2WSB - chains A and C of the 4 polymer chains in the assembly; structure by X-ray diffraction, 1.25 A resolution.

Chain A (and C):
Molecule: Galactitol dehydrogenase
From: Rhodobacter sphaeroides
Notes: EC 1.1.1.16; chain C of this document is another copy of the same molecule, construct and numbering; everything in this record applies to it too
Reference sequence: C0KTJ6 (C0KTJ6_RHOSH); residue numbers follow UniProt; this construct covers 1-254
Chain sequence (254 residues; each row starts with the number of its first residue):
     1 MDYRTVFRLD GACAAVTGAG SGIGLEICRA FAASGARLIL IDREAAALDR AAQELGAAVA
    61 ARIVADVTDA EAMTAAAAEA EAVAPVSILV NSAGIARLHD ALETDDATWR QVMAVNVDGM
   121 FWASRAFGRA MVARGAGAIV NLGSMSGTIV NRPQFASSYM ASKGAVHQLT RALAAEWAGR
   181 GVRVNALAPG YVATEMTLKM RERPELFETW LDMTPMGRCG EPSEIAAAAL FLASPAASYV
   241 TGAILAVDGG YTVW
Curated features (UniProtKB/Swiss-Prot):
  - active site: Y159 (Proton acceptor)
  - binding site (NAD(+)): S21 to I23, D42, D66, V67, Y159, K163, V192 to T194
  - binding site (Mg(2+)): W254
Bound ions: Mg2+: W254 (shared with 1 residue of chain B)
Residues lining bound ligands:
  - NAD (nicotinamide-adenine-dinucleotide): G18, G20, S21, G22, I23, G24, D42, R43, E44, A65, D66, V67, T68, S92, A93, G94, I95, V115, L142, G143, S144, Y159, K163, P189, G190, Y191, V192, T194, E195, M196, T197
  - N-propanol (POL), molecule 1: A96, L98, N151, Q154, A156, Y159, M160, Y191, M200
  - N-propanol (POL), molecule 2: S144, M145, S146, N151, Y159, P189, G190, Y191
Reported in the primary citation:
  - catalytic residues: N116, S144, Y159, K163
  - binding site for NAD: G18 to G24, R43, S92, K163, P189 to G190
  - specificity-determining residues: D42, S144, S146, N151

How chain A and chain C interact:
Residue-residue contacts (84; chain A residue first):
  T68(A) - R110(C)
  A70(A) - D106(C)
  D100(A) - E176(C)
  A101(A) - F121(C)
  A101(A) - R125(C)
  A101(A) - L173(C)  hydrophobic
  A101(A) - E176(C)  hydrogen bond (backbone-side chain)
  L102(A) - R125(C)
  L102(A) - G128(C)
  L102(A) - R129(C)  hydrogen bond (backbone-side chain)
  L102(A) - V132(C)  hydrophobic
  L102(A) - W177(C)  hydrophobic
  T104(A) - F121(C)
  T104(A) - R125(C)  hydrogen bond (backbone-side chain)
  D106(A) - A70(C)
  D106(A) - W122(C)
  D106(A) - R125(C)  salt bridge
  W109(A) - V117(C)  hydrophobic
  W109(A) - D118(C)  hydrogen bond
  W109(A) - F121(C)  hydrophobic
  W109(A) - W122(C)
  W109(A) - L169(C)  hydrophobic
  R110(A) - R110(C)
  R110(A) - D118(C)  salt bridge
  M113(A) - M113(C)  hydrophobic
  M113(A) - V117(C)  hydrophobic
  V117(A) - W109(C)  hydrophobic
  V117(A) - M113(C)  hydrophobic
  D118(A) - W109(C)  hydrogen bond
  D118(A) - R110(C)  salt bridge
  F121(A) - A101(C)
  F121(A) - T104(C)
  F121(A) - W109(C)  hydrophobic
  F121(A) - S157(C)
  W122(A) - D106(C)
  W122(A) - W109(C)
  W122(A) - R110(C)
  R125(A) - A101(C)
  R125(A) - L102(C)
  R125(A) - T104(C)  hydrogen bond (side chain-backbone)
  R125(A) - D106(C)  salt bridge
  R129(A) - L102(C)  hydrogen bond (side chain-backbone)
  V132(A) - L102(C)  hydrophobic
  S146(A) - Q168(C)
  G147(A) - Q168(C)
  T148(A) - Q168(C)  hydrogen bond (backbone-side chain)
  T148(A) - R171(C)  hydrogen bond (backbone-side chain)
  I149(A) - Q168(C)
  V150(A) - R171(C)
  V150(A) - A172(C)
  V150(A) - A175(C)  hydrophobic
  F155(A) - E176(C)
  S157(A) - F121(C)
  S157(A) - A172(C)
  M160(A) - Q168(C)
  M160(A) - A172(C)  hydrophobic
  A161(A) - A165(C)
  A161(A) - Q168(C)
  G164(A) - G164(C)
  G164(A) - A165(C)
  G164(A) - Q168(C)
  A165(A) - A161(C)
  A165(A) - G164(C)
  A165(A) - A165(C)
  Q168(A) - S146(C)
  Q168(A) - G147(C)
  Q168(A) - T148(C)
  Q168(A) - I149(C)
  Q168(A) - M160(C)
  Q168(A) - A161(C)
  Q168(A) - G164(C)
  L169(A) - W109(C)  hydrophobic
  R171(A) - T148(C)  hydrogen bond (side chain-backbone)
  R171(A) - V150(C)
  A172(A) - V150(C)
  A172(A) - S157(C)
  A172(A) - M160(C)  hydrophobic
  L173(A) - A101(C)  hydrophobic
  A175(A) - V150(C)  hydrophobic
  E176(A) - D100(C)
  E176(A) - A101(C)  hydrogen bond (side chain-backbone)
  E176(A) - F155(C)
  W177(A) - A101(C)  hydrophobic
  W177(A) - L102(C)  hydrophobic
Also at the interface, not in a pair above, chain A (39 interface residues in all): E103, D105, G128
Also at the interface, not in a pair above, chain C (37 interface residues in all): D105

Overview:
39 residues of chain A and 37 residues of chain C are in contact; the contacts include 11 hydrogen bonds and 4
salt bridges. Among the polar pairs are D106(A)-R125(C), R110(A)-D118(C) and A101(A)-E176(C). From the paper:
catalytic residues N116(A), S144(A) and Y159(A) among others; a binding site for NAD at G18(A), R43(A) and
S92(A) among others.
Both chains are Galactitol dehydrogenase (Rhodobacter sphaeroides). Entry 2WSB (Crystal structure of the
short-chain dehydrogenase Galactitol- Dehydrogenase (GatDH) of Rhodobacter sphaeroides in complex with NAD)
was determined by X-ray diffraction (same publication as 3LQF and 2WDZ).
